4DQS - chains A and B of the 3 polymer chains in the assembly; structure by X-ray diffraction, 1.66 A resolution.

== Chain A ==
Name: DNA polymerase
From: Geobacillus kaustophilus
Notes: EC 2.7.7.7; fragment: un residues 287-878; engineered mutation(s): H539R
UniProtKB: Q5KWC1 (Q5KWC1_GEOKA); residues 285-876 here correspond to UniProt positions 287-878 (UniProt number = residue number + 2)
Sequence (592 residues; each row starts with the number of its first residue):
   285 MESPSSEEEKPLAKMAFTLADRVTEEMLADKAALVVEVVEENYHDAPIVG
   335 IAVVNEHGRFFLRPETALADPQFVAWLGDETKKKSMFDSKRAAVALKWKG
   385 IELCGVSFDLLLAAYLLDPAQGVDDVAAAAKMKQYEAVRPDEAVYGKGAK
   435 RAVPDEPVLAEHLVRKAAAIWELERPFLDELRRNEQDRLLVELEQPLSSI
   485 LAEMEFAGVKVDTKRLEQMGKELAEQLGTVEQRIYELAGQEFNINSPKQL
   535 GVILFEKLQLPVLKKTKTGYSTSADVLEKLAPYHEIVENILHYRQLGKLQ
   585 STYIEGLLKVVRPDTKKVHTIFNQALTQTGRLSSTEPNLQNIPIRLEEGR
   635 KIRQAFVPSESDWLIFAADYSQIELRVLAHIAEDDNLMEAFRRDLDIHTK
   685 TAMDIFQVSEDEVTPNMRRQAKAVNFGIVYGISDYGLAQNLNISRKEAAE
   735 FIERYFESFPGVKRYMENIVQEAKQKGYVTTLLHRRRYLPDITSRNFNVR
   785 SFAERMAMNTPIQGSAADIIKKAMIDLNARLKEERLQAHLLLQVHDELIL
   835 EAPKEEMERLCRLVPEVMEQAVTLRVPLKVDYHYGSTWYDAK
Disordered / not traced: 285-297, 548-553
Ligand contacts: CTP (cytidine-5'-triphosphate): Glu-469, Gln-470, Asp-471, Arg-472, Leu-473, Leu-766, Leu-767, His-768

== Chain B ==
Molecule: 12-nt DNA/RNA hybrid strand
Sequence (12 nucleotides; row label = number of the first residue in the row):
    18 GCGATCACGTAC
Disordered / not traced: 18

== Chain A / chain B interface ==
Pairs across the interface (29; chain A residue first):
  Lys-431(A) with DA21(B), salt bridge to the phosphate
  Gly-432(A) with DG20(B), phosphate contact
  Ala-433(A) with DG20(B), hydrogen bond to the phosphate
  Ser-555(A) with DC25(B), phosphate contact
  Thr-556(A) with DC25(B), hydrogen bond to the phosphate
  Ser-557(A) with DC25(B), hydrogen bond to the phosphate; DG26(B), phosphate contact
  Ala-558(A) with DG26(B), hydrogen bond to the phosphate
  Arg-578(A) with DC25(B), hydrogen bond to the phosphate; DG26(B), salt bridge to the phosphate
  Gln-579(A) with DT27(B), phosphate contact
  Lys-582(A) with DG26(B), hydrogen bond to the base; DT27(B), sugar contact
  Tyr-587(A) with DT27(B), sugar contact
  Arg-615(A) with C29(B), hydrogen bond to the base
  Gln-624(A) with DA28(B), sugar contact
  Asn-625(A) with DG26(B), base contact; DT27(B), hydrogen bond to the base; DA28(B), sugar contact
  Ile-626(A) with DA28(B), sugar contact
  Pro-627(A) with DT27(B), phosphate contact; DA28(B), phosphate contact
  Ile-628(A) with DA28(B), hydrogen bond to the phosphate; C29(B), phosphate contact
  Arg-629(A) with DA28(B), salt bridge to the phosphate; C29(B), salt bridge to the phosphate
  Val-828(A) with C29(B), sugar contact
  His-829(A) with C29(B), phosphate contact
  Asp-830(A) with C29(B), phosphate contact
Interface residues without a listed pair, chain A (24 interface residues in all): Arg-637, Tyr-714, Glu-831
Interface residues without a listed pair, chain B (8 interface residues in all): DC19

== In short ==
24 residues of chain A face 8 of chain B across their interface; the contacts include 9 hydrogen bonds and 4
salt bridges. Among the polar pairs are Lys-582(A)/DG26(B), Arg-615(A)/C29(B) and Asn-625(A)/DT27(B). Chain A
binds CTP.
Chain A is DNA polymerase (Geobacillus kaustophilus) and chain B is a 12-nt DNA/RNA hybrid strand; the
structure, Binary complex of Bacillus DNA Polymerase I Large Fragment and duplex DNA with rC in primer ...,
was determined by X-ray diffraction, deposited together with 4DQI, 4DQP, 4DQQ, 4DQR, 4DS4, 4DS5 and 3 further
entries.
